Entry 1G38 (X-ray diffraction, 2.00 A resolution); this record covers chains B and A of the 3 polymer chains in the assembly.

# Chain B
Molecule: 10-nt DNA strand
Sequence (10 nucleotides; each row starts with the number of its first residue):
   601 GTTCGATGTC

# Chain A
Name: Modification methylase taqi
From: Thermus aquaticus
Notes: EC 2.1.1.72
UniProtKB: P14385 (MTTA_THEAQ); residue numbers follow UniProt; this construct covers 21-413
Sequence (393 residues; row label = number of the first residue in the row):
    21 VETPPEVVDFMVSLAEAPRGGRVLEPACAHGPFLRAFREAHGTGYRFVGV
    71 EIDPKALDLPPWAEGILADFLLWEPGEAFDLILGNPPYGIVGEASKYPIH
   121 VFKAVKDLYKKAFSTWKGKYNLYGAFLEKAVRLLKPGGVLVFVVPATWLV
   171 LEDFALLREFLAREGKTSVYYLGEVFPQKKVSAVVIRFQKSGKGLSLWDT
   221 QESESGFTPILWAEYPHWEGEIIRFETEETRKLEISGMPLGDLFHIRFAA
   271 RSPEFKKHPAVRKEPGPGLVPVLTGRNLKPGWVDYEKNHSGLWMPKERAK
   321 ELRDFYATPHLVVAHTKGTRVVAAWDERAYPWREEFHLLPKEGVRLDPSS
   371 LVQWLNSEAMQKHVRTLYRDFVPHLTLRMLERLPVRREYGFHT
Residues lining bound ligands: NEA (5'-deoxy-5'-[2-(amino)ethylthio]adenosine): Val21, Ala47, Ala49, Val70, Glu71, Ile72, Asp73, Ala76, Ala88, Asp89, Phe90, Asn105, Pro106, Pro107, Tyr129, Phe146
UniProt features mapped onto this chain:
  - binding site (S-adenosyl-L-methionine): Thr23, Glu45 to Cys48, Glu71, Asp89, Pro107
  - site (Important for catalytic activity): Asn105, Pro106, Tyr108
  - mutagenesis: Tyr108 (Y108A/G: Drastically reduces enzymatic activity; KM for both DNA and s-adenosylmethionine is not significantly changed; Y108F/W: Essentially wild-type activity), Phe196 (F196A: Drastically reduces enzymatic activity; KM for both DNA and s-adenosylmethionine is not significantly changed; F196W: Essentially wild-type activity)

# Interface between chain B and chain A
Residue-residue contacts (38; chain B residue first):
  DG601(B) - Arg323(A)  hydrogen bond to the phosphate
  DT602(B) - Ile266(A)  phosphate contact
  DT602(B) - Arg267(A)  salt bridge to the phosphate
  DT602(B) - Phe268(A)  hydrogen bond to the phosphate
  DT602(B) - Arg271(A)  base contact
  DT602(B) - Glu274(A)  base contact
  DT602(B) - Arg323(A)  base contact
  DT603(B) - Lys139(A)  hydrogen bond to the base
  DT603(B) - Phe268(A)  base contact
  DT603(B) - Arg271(A)  hydrogen bond to the base
  DT603(B) - Leu397(A)  phosphate contact
  DC604(B) - Lys139(A)  hydrogen bond to the sugar
  DC604(B) - Leu171(A)  phosphate contact
  DC604(B) - Glu172(A)  hydrogen bond to the phosphate
  DC604(B) - Asp173(A)  hydrogen bond to the phosphate
  DC604(B) - His335(A)  base contact
  DC604(B) - His394(A)  base contact
  DG605(B) - Ile110(A)  sugar contact
  DG605(B) - Lys116(A)  base contact
  DG605(B) - Thr167(A)  hydrogen bond to the phosphate
  DG605(B) - Leu171(A)  phosphate contact
  DG605(B) - Val392(A)  phosphate contact
  DG605(B) - His394(A)  hydrogen bond to the base
  DA606(B) - Val21(A)  base contact
  DA606(B) - Asn105(A)  hydrogen bond to the base
  DA606(B) - Pro106(A)  hydrogen bond to the base
  DA606(B) - Pro107(A)  base contact
  DA606(B) - Tyr108(A)  stacking on the base
  DA606(B) - Gly109(A)  phosphate contact
  DA606(B) - Phe196(A)  base contact
  DA606(B) - Lys199(A)  base contact
  DA606(B) - Lys200(A)  phosphate contact
  DA606(B) - Val201(A)  sugar contact
  DT607(B) - Lys199(A)  phosphate contact
  DT607(B) - Lys200(A)  hydrogen bond to the phosphate
  DT607(B) - Pro393(A)  base contact
  DG608(B) - Lys200(A)  hydrogen bond to the base
  DT609(B) - Lys200(A)  hydrogen bond to the base
Other interface residues (no listed pair), chain A (35 interface residues in all): Pro118, Asn141, Phe174, Gln198, Arg296, Thr336, Phe356

# Overview
9 residues of chain B and 35 residues of chain A are in contact, with 14 hydrogen bonds, 1 salt bridge and 1
aromatic stacking contact. Polar pairs include DT603(B)-Lys139(A), DT603(B)-Arg271(A) and DG605(B)-His394(A).
Bound to chain A: compound NEA.
Here chain B is a 10-nt DNA strand and chain A is Modification methylase taqi (Thermus aquaticus). Entry 1G38
(Adenine-specific methyltransferase M. taq I/DNA complex) was determined by X-ray diffraction.
